PDB entry 8JC8 | electron microscopy, 3.11 A resolution | chains I and N of the 30 polymer chains in the assembly

== Chain I ==
Molecule: LH1 alpha polypeptide
From: Thermochromatium tepidum
UniProt: D2Z0P2 (D2Z0P2_THETI); residues 1-57 here = UniProt positions 1-57
Amino-acid sequence (57 residues; each row starts with the number of its first residue):
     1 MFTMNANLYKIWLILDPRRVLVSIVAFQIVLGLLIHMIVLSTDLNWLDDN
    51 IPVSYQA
Not modelled in the structure: 1-4
Metal / ion sites: Ca2+: Trp-46, Asp-49, Ile-51 (shared with 1 residue of chain G)
Ligand contacts:
  - bacteriochlorophyll a (BCL), molecule 1: Val-25, Gln-28, Ile-29, Gly-32, His-36, Trp-46, Leu-47
  - bacteriochlorophyll a (BCL), molecule 2: Gln-28, Leu-31, Gly-32, Ile-35, His-36, Val-39
  - spirilloxanthin (CRT), molecule 1: Asn-7, Leu-8, Lys-10, Ile-11, Ile-14
  - spirilloxanthin (CRT), molecule 2: Leu-21, Ile-24, Phe-27, Gln-28, Leu-31, Leu-34, Ile-35, Ile-38
  - spirilloxanthin (CRT), molecule 3: Ile-29, Leu-33, His-36, Met-37

== Chain N ==
Molecule: LH1 beta polypeptide
From: Thermochromatium tepidum
UniProt: D2Z0P1 (D2Z0P1_THETI); residues 0-46 here correspond to UniProt positions 1-47 (UniProt number = residue number + 1)
Amino-acid sequence (47 residues; each row starts with the number of its first residue; numbering starts at 0):
     0 MAEQKSLTGLTDDEAKEFHAIFMQSMYAWFGLVVIAHLLAWLYRPWL
Not modelled in the structure: 0-6
Metal / ion sites: Ca2+: Trp-45 (shared with 3 residues of chain O)
Ligand contacts:
  - Octadecane (8K6): Ala-35, Leu-38, Ala-39, Leu-41, Tyr-42
  - bacteriochlorophyll a (BCL), molecule 1: Trp-28, Leu-31, Val-32, Ala-35, His-36, Ala-39
  - bacteriochlorophyll a (BCL), molecule 2: Trp-28, Phe-29, Val-32, Val-33, His-36, Ala-39, Trp-40, Trp-45, Leu-46
  - spirilloxanthin (CRT): Glu-13, Glu-16, Phe-17, Ile-20, Phe-21, Ser-24, Met-25, Trp-28, Phe-29

== How chain I and chain N interact ==
Pairs across the interface (7):
  Asn-5(I) with Ile-20(N); Gln-23(N), hydrogen bond
  Asn-7(I) with Glu-16(N); Ile-20(N)
  Leu-8(I) with Ile-20(N), hydrophobic
  Lys-10(I) with Glu-16(N)
  Ile-14(I) with Phe-17(N), hydrophobic

== Summary ==
The interface between chain I and chain N involves 5 residues on one side and 4 on the other; the contacts
include 1 hydrogen bond. The hydrogen-bonded pair is Asn-5(I)/Gln-23(N). One spirilloxanthin molecule is bound
between chain I and chain N.
Here chain I is LH1 alpha polypeptide and chain N is LH1 beta polypeptide, both from Thermochromatium tepidum.
Entry 8JC8 (Cryo-EM structure of the LH1 complex from thermochromatium tepidum) was determined by electron
microscopy, deposited together with 8JC9.
